1HBN - chains A and D of the 6 polymer chains in the assembly; structure by X-ray diffraction, 1.16 A resolution.

== Chain A (and D) ==
Protein: Methyl-coenzyme M reductase I alpha subunit
Source organism: Methanothermobacter thermautotrophicus
Notes: chain D of this document is another copy of the same molecule, construct and numbering; everything in this record applies to it too
Reference sequence: P11558 (MCRA_METTM); residues 2-550 here correspond to UniProt positions 1-549 (UniProt number = residue number - 1)
Amino-acid sequence (549 residues; each row starts with the number of its first residue):
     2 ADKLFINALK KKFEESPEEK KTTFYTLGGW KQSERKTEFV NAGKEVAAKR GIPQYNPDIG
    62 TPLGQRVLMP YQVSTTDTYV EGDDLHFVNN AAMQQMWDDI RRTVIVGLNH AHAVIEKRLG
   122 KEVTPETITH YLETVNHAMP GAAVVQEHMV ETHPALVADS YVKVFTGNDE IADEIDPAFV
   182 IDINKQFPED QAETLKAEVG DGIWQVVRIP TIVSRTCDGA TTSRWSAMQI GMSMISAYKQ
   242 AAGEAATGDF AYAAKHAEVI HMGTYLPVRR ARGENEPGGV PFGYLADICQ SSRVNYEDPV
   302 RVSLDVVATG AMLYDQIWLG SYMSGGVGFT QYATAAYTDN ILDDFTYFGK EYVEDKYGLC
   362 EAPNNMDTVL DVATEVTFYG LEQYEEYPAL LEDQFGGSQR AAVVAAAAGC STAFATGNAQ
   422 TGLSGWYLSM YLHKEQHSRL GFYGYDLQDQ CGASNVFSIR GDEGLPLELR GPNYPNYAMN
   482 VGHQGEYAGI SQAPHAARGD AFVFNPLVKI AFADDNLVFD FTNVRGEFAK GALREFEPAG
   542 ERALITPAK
Disordered / not traced: 550
Modified / non-standard residues: His-257 (n1-methylated histidine; MHS); Arg-271 (5-methyl-arginine; AGM); Gln-400 (2-methyl-glutamine; MGN); Gly-445 (thioglycin; GL3); Cys-452 (s-methylcysteine; SMC)
Construct notes: modified residue (257, 271, 400, 445, 452)
Metal / ion sites: Na+ site 1: Lys-11, Phe-14; Na+ site 2: Ile-60, Thr-62; Mg2+: Glu-117, Val-124; factor 430 Ni: Gln-147 (together with 1-thioethanesulfonic acid); Zn2+: Cys-218 (shared with Cys-218(D) of chain D); Na+ site 3: Arg-270 (together with glycerol); Na+ site 4: Ala-544, Thr-547, Pro-548
Small-molecule neighbours:
  - 1-thioethanesulfonic acid (COM): Tyr-333, Phe-443, Tyr-444, Gly-445
  - factor 430 (F43), molecule 1: Ala-143, Ala-144, Val-145, Val-146, Gln-147, Met-150, Val-151, Met-229, Gln-230, Met-233, Ile-236, Ala-243, Gly-244
  - factor 430 (F43), molecule 2: Gly-326, Gly-327, Val-328, Gly-329, Phe-330, Thr-331, Gln-332, Tyr-333, Phe-396, Gly-397, Gln-400, Gly-442, Phe-443
  - Coenzyme B (TP7), molecule 1: Arg-225, Lys-256, His-257
  - Coenzyme B (TP7), molecule 2: Arg-270, Arg-271, Leu-320, Met-324, Ser-325, Phe-330, Phe-443, Ala-479, Met-480, Asn-481, Val-482
Curated features (UniProtKB/Swiss-Prot):
  - binding site (coenzyme B): Arg-271

== Chain A / chain D interface ==
Contacting residue pairs - 266 pairs, chain A then chain D:
  Lys-37(A) with Met-150(D), hydrogen bond (side chain-backbone); Val-151(D); Glu-152(D), salt bridge
  Glu-39(A) with His-154(D), salt bridge
  Phe-40(A) with Glu-152(D); Thr-153(D); His-154(D); Pro-155(D)
  Ala-43(A) with His-154(D)
  Gly-44(A) with Pro-155(D)
  Val-47(A) with Pro-155(D); Ala-159(D), hydrophobic
  Arg-51(A) with Asn-137(D); Ala-159(D), hydrogen bond (side chain-backbone); Ser-161(D), hydrogen bond (side chain-backbone); Tyr-162(D); Asn-517(D), hydrogen bond (backbone-side chain)
  Gly-52(A) with Ala-179(D)
  Ile-53(A) with Asn-137(D); Tyr-162(D), hydrophobic; Lys-164(D); Ala-179(D); Phe-180(D), hydrophobic; Asn-517(D)
  Pro-54(A) with Asn-137(D); Phe-180(D)
  Gln-55(A) with Asn-137(D); His-138(D); Pro-141(D); Pro-155(D), hydrogen bond (side chain-backbone); Val-158(D); Ala-159(D)
  Tyr-56(A) with His-138(D); Ala-143(D), hydrophobic; Glu-152(D), hydrogen bond; Pro-155(D), hydrophobic
  Asn-57(A) with His-138(D), hydrogen bond (backbone-side chain)
  Ile-60(A) with Glu-134(D); Val-145(D), hydrophobic
  Gly-61(A) with Val-145(D)
  Thr-62(A) with Val-145(D), hydrogen bond (backbone-backbone); Val-146(D), hydrogen bond (side chain-backbone)
  Leu-64(A) with Gln-147(D); Glu-148(D); His-149(D); Met-150(D); Glu-152(D)
  Gly-65(A) with Glu-148(D), hydrogen bond (backbone-side chain)
  Gln-66(A) with Glu-148(D), hydrogen bond (backbone-side chain)
  Arg-67(A) with Glu-148(D); His-149(D)
  Val-68(A) with His-149(D)
  Leu-69(A) with His-149(D)
  Met-70(A) with His-149(D), hydrogen bond (backbone-side chain)
  Tyr-72(A) with His-149(D)
  Gly-83(A) with Val-151(D)
  Asp-84(A) with Val-151(D); Glu-152(D), hydrogen bond (side chain-backbone)
  His-87(A) with Thr-153(D)
  Phe-88(A) with Thr-217(D)
  Val-89(A) with Thr-153(D); Leu-157(D); Ile-213(D); Val-214(D), hydrophobic; Ile-546(D)
  Asn-90(A) with Glu-152(D), hydrogen bond (side chain-backbone); Thr-153(D); His-154(D), hydrogen bond (side chain-backbone); Leu-157(D); Ile-546(D)
  Asn-91(A) with Ile-546(D)
  Ala-92(A) with Ile-546(D)
  Gln-95(A) with Ile-213(D); Thr-217(D); Arg-543(D), hydrogen bond
  Trp-98(A) with Thr-217(D), hydrogen bond (side chain-backbone)
  Arg-102(A) with Arg-216(D), hydrogen bond (side chain-backbone); Thr-217(D), hydrogen bond (side chain-backbone); Cys-218(D), hydrogen bond (side chain-backbone)
  Glu-134(A) with Ile-60(D)
  Thr-135(A) with Ile-60(D)
  Asn-137(A) with Ile-53(D); Pro-54(D); Gln-55(D)
  His-138(A) with Gln-55(D); Tyr-56(D); Asn-57(D), hydrogen bond (side chain-backbone)
  Pro-141(A) with Gln-55(D)
  Gly-142(A) with Gly-327(D); Val-328(D)
  Ala-143(A) with Tyr-56(D), hydrophobic; Val-328(D)
  Ala-144(A) with Val-328(D)
  Val-145(A) with Ile-60(D), hydrophobic; Gly-61(D); Thr-62(D), hydrogen bond (backbone-backbone)
  Val-146(A) with Thr-62(D), hydrogen bond (backbone-side chain)
  Gln-147(A) with Leu-64(D)
  Glu-148(A) with Leu-64(D); Gly-65(D), hydrogen bond (side chain-backbone); Gln-66(D), hydrogen bond (side chain-backbone); Arg-67(D)
  His-149(A) with Leu-64(D); Arg-67(D); Val-68(D); Leu-69(D); Met-70(D), hydrogen bond (side chain-backbone); Tyr-72(D); Gln-332(D), hydrogen bond; Phe-396(D)
  Met-150(A) with Lys-37(D), hydrogen bond (backbone-side chain); Leu-64(D)
  Val-151(A) with Lys-37(D); Gly-83(D); Asp-84(D); Val-328(D); Thr-331(D); Gln-332(D)
  Glu-152(A) with Lys-37(D), salt bridge; Phe-40(D); Tyr-56(D), hydrogen bond; Leu-64(D); Asp-84(D), hydrogen bond (backbone-side chain); Asn-90(D), hydrogen bond (backbone-side chain)
  Thr-153(A) with Phe-40(D); His-87(D); Val-89(D); Asn-90(D)
  His-154(A) with Glu-39(D), salt bridge; Phe-40(D); Ala-43(D); Asn-90(D), hydrogen bond (backbone-side chain); Arg-535(D)
  Pro-155(A) with Phe-40(D); Gly-44(D); Val-47(D); Gln-55(D), hydrogen bond (backbone-side chain); Tyr-56(D), hydrophobic
  Ala-156(A) with Val-47(D), hydrophobic
  Leu-157(A) with Val-89(D); Asn-90(D)
  Val-158(A) with Gln-55(D), hydrogen bond (backbone-side chain)
  Ala-159(A) with Val-47(D), hydrophobic; Arg-51(D), hydrogen bond (backbone-side chain); Gln-55(D)
  Ser-161(A) with Arg-51(D), hydrogen bond (backbone-side chain)
  Tyr-162(A) with Arg-51(D); Ile-53(D), hydrophobic
  Lys-164(A) with Ile-53(D)
  Ala-179(A) with Gly-52(D); Ile-53(D)
  Phe-180(A) with Pro-54(D)
  Ile-213(A) with Val-89(D); Gln-95(D); Arg-216(D)
  Val-214(A) with Val-89(D), hydrophobic; Ser-322(D)
  Arg-216(A) with Arg-102(D), hydrogen bond (backbone-side chain); Ile-213(D); Arg-216(D); Thr-217(D), hydrogen bond; Arg-543(D)
  Thr-217(A) with Phe-88(D); Gln-95(D); Trp-98(D), hydrogen bond (backbone-side chain); Arg-102(D), hydrogen bond (backbone-side chain); Arg-216(D), hydrogen bond; Tyr-323(D)
  Cys-218(A) with Arg-102(D), hydrogen bond (backbone-side chain); Ser-322(D), hydrogen bond; Tyr-323(D)
  Asp-219(A) with Arg-273(D), salt bridge; Tyr-323(D)
  Ala-221(A) with Arg-273(D)
  Thr-222(A) with Arg-273(D); Ser-322(D); Tyr-323(D)
  Arg-225(A) with Arg-270(D), hydrogen bond (side chain-backbone); Arg-271(D); Arg-273(D); Tyr-323(D); Met-324(D); Ser-325(D)
  Trp-226(A) with Ser-322(D); Ser-325(D), hydrogen bond (backbone-backbone); Gly-326(D); Gly-327(D)
  Met-229(A) with Ser-325(D); Gly-326(D)
  Gln-230(A) with Gly-327(D); Val-328(D)
  Tyr-266(A) with Val-269(D)
  Val-269(A) with Tyr-266(D)
  Arg-270(A) with Arg-225(D), hydrogen bond (backbone-side chain)
  Arg-271(A) with Arg-225(D)
  Ala-272(A) with Arg-273(D); Gly-274(D), hydrogen bond (backbone-backbone)
  Arg-273(A) with Asp-219(D), salt bridge; Ala-221(D); Thr-222(D); Arg-225(D); Ala-272(D)
  Gly-274(A) with Ala-272(D), hydrogen bond (backbone-backbone)
  Ser-322(A) with Val-214(D); Cys-218(D), hydrogen bond; Thr-222(D); Trp-226(D)
  Tyr-323(A) with Thr-217(D); Cys-218(D); Asp-219(D); Thr-222(D); Arg-225(D)
  Met-324(A) with Arg-225(D)
  Ser-325(A) with Arg-225(D); Trp-226(D), hydrogen bond (backbone-backbone); Met-229(D)
  Gly-326(A) with Trp-226(D); Met-229(D)
  Gly-327(A) with Gly-142(D); Trp-226(D); Gln-230(D)
  Val-328(A) with Gly-142(D); Ala-143(D); Ala-144(D); Val-151(D); Gln-230(D)
  Thr-331(A) with Val-151(D)
  Gln-332(A) with His-149(D), hydrogen bond; Val-151(D)
  Phe-396(A) with His-149(D)
  Asn-517(A) with Arg-51(D), hydrogen bond (side chain-backbone); Ile-53(D)
  Arg-535(A) with His-154(D); Leu-545(D); Ile-546(D); Thr-547(D); Pro-548(D)
  Glu-536(A) with Pro-548(D)
  Phe-537(A) with Thr-547(D); Pro-548(D)
  Glu-538(A) with Pro-548(D)
  Pro-539(A) with Arg-543(D); Thr-547(D)
  Ala-540(A) with Arg-543(D), hydrogen bond (backbone-side chain)
  Glu-542(A) with Glu-542(D); Arg-543(D), salt bridge; Ala-544(D)
  Arg-543(A) with Gln-95(D), hydrogen bond; Arg-216(D); Pro-539(D); Ala-540(D), hydrogen bond (side chain-backbone); Glu-542(D), salt bridge
  Ala-544(A) with Glu-542(D)
  Leu-545(A) with Arg-535(D)
  Ile-546(A) with Val-89(D); Asn-90(D); Asn-91(D); Ala-92(D); Arg-535(D)
  Thr-547(A) with Arg-535(D); Phe-537(D); Pro-539(D)
  Pro-548(A) with Arg-535(D); Glu-536(D); Phe-537(D); Glu-538(D)
Also at the interface, not in a pair above, chain A (110 interface residues in all): Pro-63, Ser-215, Ser-237, Ile-318
Also at the interface, not in a pair above, chain D (110 interface residues in all): Pro-63, Thr-135, Ala-156, Ser-215, Ser-237, Ile-318

== Summary ==
Chain A and chain D each contribute 110 residues to their interface; the contacts include 55 hydrogen bonds
and 8 salt bridges. Among the polar pairs are Lys-37(A)/Glu-152(D), Glu-39(A)/His-154(D) and
Asp-219(A)/Arg-273(D). Chain A binds factor 430, Coenzyme B and 1-thioethanesulfonic acid.
Chain A and chain D are both Methyl-coenzyme M reductase I alpha subunit (Methanothermobacter
thermautotrophicus); the structure, Methyl-coenzyme M reductase, was determined by X-ray diffraction,
deposited together with 1HBM, 1HBO and 1HBU.
